Entry 7B5C (electron microscopy, 3.70 A resolution); this record covers chains A and B.

Chain A (and B):
Protein: Anoctamin-1
Source organism: Mus musculus
Notes: chain B of this document is another copy of the same molecule, construct and numbering; everything in this record applies to it too
Reference sequence: Q8BHY3 (ANO1_MOUSE); residue numbers follow UniProt; this construct covers 1-960
Chain sequence (960 residues; numbered 1 to 960; the number before each row is that of its first residue):
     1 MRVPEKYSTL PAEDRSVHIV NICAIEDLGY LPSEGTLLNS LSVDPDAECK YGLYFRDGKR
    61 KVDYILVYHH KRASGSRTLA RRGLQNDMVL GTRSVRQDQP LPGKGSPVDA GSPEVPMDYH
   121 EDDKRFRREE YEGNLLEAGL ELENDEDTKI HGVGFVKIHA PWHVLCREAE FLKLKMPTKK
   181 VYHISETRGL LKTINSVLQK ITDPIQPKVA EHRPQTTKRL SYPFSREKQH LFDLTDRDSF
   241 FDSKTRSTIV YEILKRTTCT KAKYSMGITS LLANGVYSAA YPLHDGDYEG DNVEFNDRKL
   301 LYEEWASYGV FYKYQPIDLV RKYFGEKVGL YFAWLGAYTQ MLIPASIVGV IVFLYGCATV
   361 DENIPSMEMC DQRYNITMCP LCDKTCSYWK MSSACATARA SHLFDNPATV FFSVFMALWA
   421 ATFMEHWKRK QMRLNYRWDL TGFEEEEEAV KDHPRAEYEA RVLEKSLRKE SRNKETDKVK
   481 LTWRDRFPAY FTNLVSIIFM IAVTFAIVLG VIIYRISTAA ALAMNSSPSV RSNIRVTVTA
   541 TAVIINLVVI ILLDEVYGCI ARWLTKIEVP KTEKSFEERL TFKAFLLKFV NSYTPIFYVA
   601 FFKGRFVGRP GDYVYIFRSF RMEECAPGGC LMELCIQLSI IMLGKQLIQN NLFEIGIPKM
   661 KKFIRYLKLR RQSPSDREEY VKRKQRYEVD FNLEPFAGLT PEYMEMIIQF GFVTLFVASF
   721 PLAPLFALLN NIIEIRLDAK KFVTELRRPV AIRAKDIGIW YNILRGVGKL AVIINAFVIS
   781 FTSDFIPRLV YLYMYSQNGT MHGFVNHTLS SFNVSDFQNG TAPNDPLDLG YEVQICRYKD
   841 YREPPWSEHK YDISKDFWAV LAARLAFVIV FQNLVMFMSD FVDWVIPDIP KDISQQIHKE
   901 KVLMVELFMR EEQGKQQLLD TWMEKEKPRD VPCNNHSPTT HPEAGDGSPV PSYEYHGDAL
Not modelled in the structure: 1-116, 131-164, 260-266, 467-487, 669-682, 911-960
Disulfides: Cys-370/Cys-395, Cys-379/Cys-836, Cys-382/Cys-386, Cys-625/Cys-630
Metal / ion sites: Ca2+ site 1: Asn-650, Asn-651, Asn-730, Glu-734; Ca2+ site 2: Glu-654, Glu-702, Glu-705, Glu-734
Curated features (UniProtKB/Swiss-Prot):
  - binding site (Ca(2+)): Glu-425, Asn-651, Glu-654, Glu-702, Glu-705, Glu-734, Asp-738, Asp-883, Asp-888
  - site: Lys-428 (Unlikely to bind calcium but may play an important structural role)
  - modified residue: Ser-196 (Phosphoserine)
  - glycosylation: Asn-806 (N-linked (GlcNAc...) asparagine)
What the authors report for this chain:
  - contacts within the chain: Ile-596/Phe-712, Tyr-593/Phe-712

How chain A and chain B interact:
Contacting residue pairs - 27 pairs, chain A then chain B:
  Glu-446(A) / Gln-895(B)
  Glu-446(A) / His-898(B)  salt bridge
  Glu-448(A) / His-898(B)
  Ile-773(A) / Asn-873(B)
  Phe-777(A) / Ile-869(B)  hydrophobic
  Met-794(A) / Trp-858(B)  hydrophobic
  Ile-853(A) / Lys-855(B)
  Lys-855(A) / Ile-853(B)
  Lys-855(A) / Trp-858(B)
  Trp-858(A) / Met-794(B)  hydrophobic
  Trp-858(A) / Lys-855(B)
  Trp-858(A) / Trp-858(B)  hydrophobic
  Ala-862(A) / Ala-862(B)  hydrophobic
  Ala-862(A) / Leu-865(B)
  Leu-865(A) / Ala-862(B)
  Leu-865(A) / Leu-865(B)  hydrophobic
  Leu-865(A) / Ala-866(B)
  Ala-866(A) / Leu-865(B)
  Val-868(A) / Ile-869(B)  hydrophobic
  Ile-869(A) / Val-868(B)  hydrophobic
  Ile-869(A) / Ile-869(B)  hydrophobic
  Ile-869(A) / Gln-872(B)
  Gln-872(A) / Asn-873(B)  hydrogen bond
  Asn-873(A) / Ile-773(B)
  Asn-873(A) / Gln-872(B)  hydrogen bond
  Gln-895(A) / Glu-446(B)
  His-898(A) / Glu-448(B)
Interface residues without a listed pair, chain A (24 interface residues in all): Phe-443, Arg-579, Ser-854, Ala-859, Leu-861, Trp-884, Lys-901
Interface residues without a listed pair, chain B (25 interface residues in all): Phe-443, Arg-579, Phe-777, Ser-854, Ala-859, Leu-861, Trp-884, Ser-894, Lys-901

Summary:
24 residues of chain A face 25 of chain B across their interface, with 2 hydrogen bonds and 1 salt bridge.
Polar pairs include Glu-446(A)/His-898(B) and Gln-872(A)/Asn-873(B). Asn-650(A), Asn-651(A), Asn-730(A) and
Glu-734(A) form the Ca2+ site 1. From UniProt: 9 Ca2+-binding residues on chain A. The paper reports contacts
within the chain involving Phe-712(A), Ile-596(A) and Tyr-593(A).
Chain A and chain B are both Anoctamin-1 (Mus musculus); the structure, Structure of calcium-bound
mTMEM16A(ac) chloride channel at 3.7 A resolution, was determined by electron microscopy, deposited together
with 7B5D and 7B5E.
